Entry 4A1Z (X-ray diffraction, 2.80 A resolution); this record covers chains A and B.

Chain A (and B):
Protein: Kinesin-like protein KIF11
Source organism: Homo sapiens
Notes: chain B of this document is another copy of the same molecule, construct and numbering; everything in this record applies to it too
Reference sequence: P52732 (KIF11_HUMAN); residues 1-368 here = UniProt positions 1-368
Amino-acid sequence (368 residues; row label = number of the first residue in the row):
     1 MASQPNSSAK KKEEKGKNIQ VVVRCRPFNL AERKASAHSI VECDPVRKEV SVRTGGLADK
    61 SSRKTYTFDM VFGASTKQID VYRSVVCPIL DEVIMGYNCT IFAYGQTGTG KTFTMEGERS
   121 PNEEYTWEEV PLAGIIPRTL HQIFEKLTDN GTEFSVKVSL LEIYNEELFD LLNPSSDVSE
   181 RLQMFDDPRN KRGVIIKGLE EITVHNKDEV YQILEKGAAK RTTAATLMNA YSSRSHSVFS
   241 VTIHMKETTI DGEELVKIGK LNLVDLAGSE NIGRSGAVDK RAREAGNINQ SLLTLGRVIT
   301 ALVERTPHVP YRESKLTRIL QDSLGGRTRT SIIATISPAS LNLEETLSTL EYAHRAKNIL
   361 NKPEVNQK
Disordered / not traced: 1-16, 120-124, 189-191, 271-283, 365-368 (chain B: 1-15, 56-61, 120-126, 274-288, 365-368)
Sequence notes: engineered mutation Val130 (Asp in P52732)
Bound ions: Mg2+: Thr112 (together with ADP)
Ligand contacts: ADP (adenosine-5'-diphosphate): Arg24, Arg26, Pro27, Gln106, Thr107, Gly108, Thr109, Gly110, Lys111, Thr112, Phe113, Glu118
UniProt features mapped onto this chain:
  - binding site (ATP): Gly105 to Thr112
  - modified residue: Lys146 (N6-acetyllysine)
  - natural variant: Phe144 (F144L: In MCLMR), Arg234 (R234C: In MCLMR), Ser235 (S235C: In MCLMR)

Interface between chain A and chain B:
Residue-residue contacts - 35 pairs, chain A then chain B:
  Leu30(A) - Leu30(B)  hydrophobic
  Ala35(A) - Thr107(B)
  Ala35(A) - Ser232(B)
  Ser36(A) - Ser232(B)
  His38(A) - Ala225(B)
  His38(A) - Thr226(B)
  His38(A) - Tyr231(B)
  Gly55(A) - Asn229(B)
  Gly56(A) - Met228(B)
  Gly56(A) - Asn229(B)  hydrogen bond (backbone-side chain)
  Leu57(A) - Tyr164(B)  hydrophobic
  Leu57(A) - Glu167(B)
  Leu57(A) - Phe169(B)  hydrophobic
  Leu57(A) - Arg181(B)
  Leu57(A) - Met228(B)
  Ala58(A) - Met228(B)  hydrogen bond (backbone-backbone)
  Asp59(A) - Asn229(B)  hydrogen bond (backbone-side chain)
  Lys60(A) - Thr226(B)  hydrogen bond (side chain-backbone)
  Lys60(A) - Leu227(B)
  Lys60(A) - Asn229(B)
  Glu118(A) - Lys34(B)  salt bridge
  Thr222(A) - His38(B)
  Ala225(A) - His38(B)
  Thr226(A) - His38(B)
  Asn229(A) - Thr54(B)  hydrogen bond (side chain-backbone)
  Asn229(A) - Gly55(B)
  Tyr231(A) - His38(B)
  Tyr231(A) - Ile40(B)
  Tyr231(A) - Ser340(B)
  Arg234(A) - Glu344(B)
  Ser340(A) - Tyr231(B)
  Ser340(A) - Arg234(B)  hydrogen bond (backbone-side chain)
  Leu341(A) - Ser233(B)
  Leu341(A) - Arg234(B)  hydrogen bond (backbone-side chain)
  Glu344(A) - Arg234(B)  salt bridge
Interface residues without a listed pair, chain A (25 interface residues in all): Ile40, Thr107, Leu227, Asn342, Leu343
Interface residues without a listed pair, chain B (28 interface residues in all): Ser36, Arg53, Asn165, Ala230, Glu270, Leu341

In short:
Chain A and chain B form an interface of 25 and 28 residues respectively; the contacts include 7 hydrogen
bonds and 2 salt bridges. Polar contacts include Glu118(A)-Lys34(B), Glu344(A)-Arg234(B) and
Gly56(A)-Asn229(B). Ligands of chain A: ADP.
Both chains are Kinesin-like protein KIF11 (Homo sapiens). Entry 4A1Z (Eg5-1) was determined by X-ray
diffraction (same publication as 4B7B, 4BXN, 4AS7 and 4A28).
